Entry 2GZ3 (X-ray diffraction, 2.10 A resolution); this record covers chains A and B of the 4 polymer chains in the assembly.

# Chain A (and B)
Molecule: Aspartate beta-semialdehyde dehydrogenase
Organism: Streptococcus pneumoniae
Notes: EC 1.2.1.11; chain B of this document is another copy of the same molecule, construct and numbering; everything in this record applies to it too
Reference sequence: Q8DQ00 (Q8DQ00_STRR6); residue numbers follow UniProt; this construct covers 1-358
Amino-acid sequence (366 residues; each row starts with the number of its first residue):
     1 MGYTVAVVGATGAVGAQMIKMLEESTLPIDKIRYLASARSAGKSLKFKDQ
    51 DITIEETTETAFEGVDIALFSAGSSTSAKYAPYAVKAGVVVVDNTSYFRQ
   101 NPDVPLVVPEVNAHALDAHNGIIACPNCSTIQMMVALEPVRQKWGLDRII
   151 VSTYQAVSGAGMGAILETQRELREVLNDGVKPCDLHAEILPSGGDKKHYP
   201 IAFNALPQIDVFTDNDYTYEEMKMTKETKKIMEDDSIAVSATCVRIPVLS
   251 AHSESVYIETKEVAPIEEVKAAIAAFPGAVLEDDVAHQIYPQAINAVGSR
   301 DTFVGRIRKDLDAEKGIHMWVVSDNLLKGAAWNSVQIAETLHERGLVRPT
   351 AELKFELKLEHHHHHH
Disordered / not traced: 1, 359-366 (chain B: 1, 349-366)
Construct notes: cloning artifact (359-360); expression tag (361-366)
Covalently attached groups: (2R)-2-amino-4-oxobutanoic acid (AS2) linked to Cys128
Ligand contacts:
  - (2R)-2-amino-4-oxobutanoic acid (AS2): Asn127, Ser129, Gln155, Ala156, Gly159, Ile209, Glu220, Arg245, His252
  - NADP (NAP; NADP nicotinamide-adenine-dinucleotide phosphate): Gly9, Ala10, Thr11, Gly12, Ala13, Val14, Ala36, Ser37, Arg39, Ser40, Thr57, Ser71, Ala72, Gly73, Ser74, Thr76, Tyr80, Asn94, Thr95, Ser158, Gly159, Ala160, Gly161, Met162, Asn325, Leu326, Gly329, Ala330

# Chain A / chain B interface
Contacting residue pairs (145):
  Arg148(A) - Tyr257(B)  hydrogen bond
  Arg148(A) - Glu259(B)  salt bridge
  Arg148(A) - Asp310(B)  salt bridge
  Arg148(A) - Ala313(B)
  Ile150(A) - Tyr257(B)  hydrophobic
  Ser152(A) - Ser152(B)
  Ser152(A) - Tyr154(B)
  Ser152(A) - Ser255(B)  hydrogen bond
  Thr153(A) - Tyr154(B)  hydrogen bond (backbone-side chain)
  Tyr154(A) - Ser152(B)
  Tyr154(A) - Thr153(B)  hydrogen bond (side chain-backbone)
  Tyr154(A) - Tyr154(B)  hydrophobic
  Tyr154(A) - Val244(B)
  Tyr154(A) - Ile246(B)  hydrophobic
  Leu172(A) - Leu176(B)  hydrophobic
  Leu172(A) - Phe203(B)  hydrophobic
  Leu176(A) - Gln169(B)
  Leu176(A) - Leu172(B)  hydrophobic
  Leu176(A) - Leu176(B)  hydrophobic
  Asn177(A) - Asn177(B)  hydrogen bond
  Pro182(A) - Ile294(B)
  Cys183(A) - Ile294(B)  hydrogen bond (side chain-backbone)
  Pro191(A) - Gln288(B)
  Pro191(A) - Tyr290(B)
  Asp195(A) - Gln288(B)  hydrogen bond
  Lys196(A) - Gln288(B)  hydrogen bond (backbone-side chain)
  Lys197(A) - His287(B)  hydrogen bond (side chain-backbone)
  Lys197(A) - Gln288(B)  hydrogen bond (backbone-side chain)
  Lys197(A) - Ile289(B)
  Tyr199(A) - His287(B)
  Tyr199(A) - Gln288(B)  hydrogen bond (side chain-backbone)
  Tyr199(A) - Tyr290(B)
  Tyr199(A) - Gln292(B)
  Pro200(A) - Ile294(B)  hydrophobic
  Ala202(A) - Ile294(B)
  Phe203(A) - Leu172(B)  hydrophobic
  Phe203(A) - Pro247(B)
  Phe203(A) - Val248(B)
  Phe203(A) - Leu249(B)  hydrophobic
  Phe203(A) - Ile294(B)
  Asn204(A) - Val248(B)
  Asn204(A) - Gln292(B)  hydrogen bond
  Asn204(A) - Ala293(B)  hydrogen bond (side chain-backbone)
  Asn204(A) - Ile294(B)  hydrogen bond (side chain-backbone)
  Ala205(A) - Ile246(B)  hydrophobic
  Ala205(A) - Trp320(B)
  Leu206(A) - Gln292(B)
  Pro207(A) - Tyr290(B)  hydrophobic
  Pro207(A) - Pro291(B)
  Pro207(A) - Arg306(B)  hydrogen bond (backbone-side chain)
  Pro207(A) - Trp320(B)
  Gln208(A) - Gln288(B)  hydrogen bond
  Gln208(A) - Tyr290(B)  hydrogen bond
  Phe212(A) - Val285(B)  hydrophobic
  Phe212(A) - Tyr290(B)  hydrophobic
  Phe212(A) - Arg306(B)
  Asn215(A) - Leu311(B)
  Asp216(A) - Val285(B)
  Asp216(A) - Arg306(B)  hydrogen bond (backbone-side chain)
  Asp216(A) - Arg308(B)
  Tyr217(A) - Arg306(B)
  Tyr217(A) - Arg308(B)
  Tyr217(A) - Lys309(B)  hydrogen bond (side chain-backbone)
  Tyr217(A) - Asp310(B)
  Tyr217(A) - Leu311(B)
  Tyr217(A) - His318(B)
  Glu221(A) - Arg306(B)  salt bridge
  Met222(A) - Leu311(B)  hydrophobic
  Thr225(A) - Leu311(B)
  Ala238(A) - Asp312(B)
  Val239(A) - Leu311(B)
  Val239(A) - Asp312(B)
  Ser240(A) - Asp310(B)
  Ser240(A) - Leu311(B)  hydrogen bond (side chain-backbone)
  Ser240(A) - His318(B)
  Ala241(A) - Arg308(B)  hydrogen bond (backbone-side chain)
  Thr242(A) - Ser255(B)
  Thr242(A) - Arg308(B)  hydrogen bond
  Val244(A) - Tyr154(B)
  Val244(A) - Trp320(B)  hydrophobic
  Ile246(A) - Ile246(B)  hydrophobic
  Pro247(A) - Phe203(B)
  Pro247(A) - Pro247(B)
  Val248(A) - Phe203(B)
  Val248(A) - Asn204(B)
  Leu249(A) - Phe203(B)  hydrophobic
  Ser255(A) - Ser152(B)  hydrogen bond
  Ser255(A) - Thr242(B)  hydrogen bond
  Tyr257(A) - Arg148(B)  hydrogen bond
  Tyr257(A) - Ile150(B)  hydrophobic
  Glu259(A) - Arg148(B)  salt bridge
  Val285(A) - Phe212(B)  hydrophobic
  Val285(A) - Asp216(B)
  His287(A) - Lys197(B)  hydrogen bond (backbone-side chain)
  His287(A) - Tyr199(B)
  Gln288(A) - Pro191(B)
  Gln288(A) - Asp195(B)
  Gln288(A) - Lys196(B)  hydrogen bond (side chain-backbone)
  Gln288(A) - Lys197(B)  hydrogen bond (side chain-backbone)
  Gln288(A) - Tyr199(B)  hydrogen bond (backbone-side chain)
  Gln288(A) - Gln208(B)  hydrogen bond
  Ile289(A) - Lys197(B)
  Tyr290(A) - Pro191(B)
  Tyr290(A) - Tyr199(B)
  Tyr290(A) - Pro207(B)  hydrophobic
  Tyr290(A) - Gln208(B)  hydrogen bond
  Tyr290(A) - Phe212(B)  hydrophobic
  Gln292(A) - Tyr199(B)
  Gln292(A) - Asn204(B)
  Gln292(A) - Leu206(B)
  Ala293(A) - Asn204(B)  hydrogen bond (backbone-side chain)
  Ile294(A) - Pro182(B)  hydrophobic
  Ile294(A) - Cys183(B)  hydrophobic
  Ile294(A) - Pro200(B)  hydrophobic
  Ile294(A) - Ala202(B)
  Ile294(A) - Phe203(B)
  Ile294(A) - Asn204(B)  hydrogen bond (backbone-side chain)
  Asn295(A) - Cys183(B)
  Arg306(A) - Pro207(B)  hydrogen bond (side chain-backbone)
  Arg306(A) - Phe212(B)
  Arg306(A) - Asp216(B)  hydrogen bond (side chain-backbone)
  Arg306(A) - Tyr217(B)
  Arg306(A) - Glu221(B)  salt bridge
  Arg308(A) - Asp216(B)
  Arg308(A) - Tyr217(B)
  Arg308(A) - Ala241(B)  hydrogen bond (side chain-backbone)
  Arg308(A) - Thr242(B)  hydrogen bond
  Lys309(A) - Tyr217(B)  hydrogen bond (backbone-side chain)
  Asp310(A) - Arg148(B)  salt bridge
  Asp310(A) - Tyr217(B)
  Asp310(A) - Ser240(B)  hydrogen bond
  Leu311(A) - Asn215(B)
  Leu311(A) - Tyr217(B)  hydrophobic
  Leu311(A) - Met222(B)  hydrophobic
  Leu311(A) - Thr225(B)
  Leu311(A) - Val239(B)
  Leu311(A) - Ser240(B)  hydrogen bond (backbone-side chain)
  Asp312(A) - Ala238(B)
  Asp312(A) - Val239(B)
  Ala313(A) - Arg148(B)
  His318(A) - Tyr217(B)
  His318(A) - Ser240(B)
  Trp320(A) - Ala205(B)
  Trp320(A) - Pro207(B)
  Trp320(A) - Val244(B)  hydrophobic
Other interface residues (no listed pair), chain A (66 interface residues in all): Gln169, Arg173, Thr218, Ser253, Pro291
Other interface residues (no listed pair), chain B (66 interface residues in all): Arg173, Thr218, Ser253, Asn295

# In short
Chain A and chain B each contribute 66 residues to their interface; the contacts include 40 hydrogen bonds and
6 salt bridges. Among the polar pairs are Arg148(A)-Glu259(B), Arg148(A)-Asp310(B) and Glu221(A)-Arg306(B).
Bound to chain A: NADP. Covalently linked (2R)-2-amino-4-oxobutanoic acid: at Cys128(A).
Both chains are Aspartate beta-semialdehyde dehydrogenase (Streptococcus pneumoniae). Entry 2GZ3 (Structure of
Aspartate Semialdehyde Dehydrogenase (ASADH) from Streptococcus pneumoniae complexed with NADP and
aspartate-semialdehyde) was determined by X-ray diffraction (same publication as 2GYY, 2GZ1 and 2GZ2).
